PDB entry 6MUR | electron microscopy, 3.10 A resolution | chains G and F of the 8 polymer chains in the assembly

== Chain G ==
Molecule: 38-nt RNA strand
Sequence (38 nucleotides; row label = number of the first residue in the row):
     1 GUGGAAAGGCGGGCAGAGGCGGUUUGCGUAUUGGGCGC
Disordered / not traced: 28-38

== Chain F ==
Molecule: Uncharacterized protein
From: Thermococcus onnurineus (strain NA1)
Reference sequence: B6YWC2 (B6YWC2_THEON); residues 1-397 here = UniProt positions 1-397
Chain sequence (403 residues; row label = number of the first residue in the row):
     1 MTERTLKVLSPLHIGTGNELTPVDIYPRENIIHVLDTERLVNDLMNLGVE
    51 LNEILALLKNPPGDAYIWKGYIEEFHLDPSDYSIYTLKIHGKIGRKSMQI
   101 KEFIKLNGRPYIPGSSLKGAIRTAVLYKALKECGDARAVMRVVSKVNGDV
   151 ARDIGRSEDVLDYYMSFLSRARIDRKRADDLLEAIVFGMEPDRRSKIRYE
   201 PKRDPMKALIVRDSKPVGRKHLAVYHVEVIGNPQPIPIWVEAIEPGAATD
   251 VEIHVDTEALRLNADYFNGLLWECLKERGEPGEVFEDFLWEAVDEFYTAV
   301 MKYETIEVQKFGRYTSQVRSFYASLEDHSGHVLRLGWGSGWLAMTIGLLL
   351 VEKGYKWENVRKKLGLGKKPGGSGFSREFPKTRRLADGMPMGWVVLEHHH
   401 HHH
Disordered / not traced: 49, 63-64, 92-94, 134, 157-158, 170-174, 312-315, 370-371, 398-403
Construct notes: expression tag (398-403)
Reported in the primary citation:
  - binding site for the 38-nt RNA strand (chain G): Lys118, Arg122

== How chain G and chain F interact ==
Residue-residue contacts - 54 pairs, chain G then chain F:
  A17(G) - Pro201(F)  hydrogen bond to the sugar
  A17(G) - Lys202(F)  sugar contact
  A17(G) - Lys207(F)  phosphate contact
  G18(G) - Arg122(F)  phosphate contact
  G18(G) - Tyr199(F)  hydrogen bond to the sugar
  G18(G) - Pro201(F)  sugar contact
  G18(G) - Asp204(F)  sugar contact
  G18(G) - Lys207(F)  sugar contact
  G19(G) - Lys118(F)  phosphate contact
  G19(G) - Arg122(F)  salt bridge to the phosphate
  C20(G) - Ser115(F)  sugar contact
  C20(G) - Ser116(F)  base contact
  C20(G) - Gly119(F)  base contact
  C20(G) - Ala120(F)  base contact
  C20(G) - Arg122(F)  phosphate contact
  C20(G) - Tyr297(F)  base contact
  C20(G) - Arg334(F)  base contact
  C20(G) - Leu335(F)  base contact
  C20(G) - Gly336(F)  base contact
  C20(G) - Ala343(F)  base contact
  C20(G) - Met344(F)  hydrogen bond to the base
  G21(G) - Gly15(F)  sugar contact
  G21(G) - Thr16(F)  base contact
  G21(G) - Gly17(F)  base contact
  G21(G) - Ser115(F)  hydrogen bond to the phosphate
  G21(G) - Ser116(F)  phosphate contact
  G22(G) - Gly15(F)  hydrogen bond to the phosphate
  G22(G) - Gly336(F)  phosphate contact
  G22(G) - Trp337(F)  phosphate contact
  G22(G) - Met344(F)  sugar contact
  U23(G) - Gly336(F)  phosphate contact
  U23(G) - Trp337(F)  phosphate contact
  U23(G) - Ser339(F)  phosphate contact
  U23(G) - Gly340(F)  sugar contact
  U23(G) - Trp341(F)  phosphate contact
  U23(G) - Met344(F)  sugar contact
  U23(G) - Arg384(F)  salt bridge to the phosphate
  U24(G) - Trp341(F)  hydrogen bond to the phosphate
  U24(G) - Leu366(F)  hydrogen bond to the sugar
  U24(G) - Arg384(F)  salt bridge to the phosphate
  U25(G) - Ile236(F)  base contact
  U25(G) - Gly367(F)  sugar contact
  U25(G) - Lys368(F)  hydrogen bond to the sugar
  U25(G) - Arg377(F)  phosphate contact
  U25(G) - Glu378(F)  phosphate contact
  U25(G) - Phe379(F)  phosphate contact
  U25(G) - Lys381(F)  phosphate contact
  U25(G) - Thr382(F)  hydrogen bond to the phosphate
  G26(G) - Asn232(F)  base contact
  G26(G) - Gln234(F)  base contact
  G26(G) - Ile236(F)  base contact
  G26(G) - Lys369(F)  phosphate contact
  G26(G) - Lys381(F)  salt bridge to the phosphate
  C27(G) - Lys369(F)  phosphate contact
Interface residues without a listed pair, chain F (44 interface residues in all): His13, Ile14, Pro113, Thr123, Met206, Val229, Gly338

== Overview ==
11 residues of chain G and 44 residues of chain F are in contact; the contacts include 9 hydrogen bonds and 4
salt bridges. Among the polar pairs are C20(G)-Met344(F), A17(G)-Pro201(F) and G18(G)-Tyr199(F). The paper
reports a binding site for the 38-nt RNA strand (chain G) at Lys118(F) and Arg122(F).
Here chain G is a 38-nt RNA strand and chain F is Uncharacterized protein (Thermococcus onnurineus (strain
NA1)). Entry 6MUR (Cryo-EM structure of Csm-crRNA-target RNA ternary complex in type III-A CRISPR-Cas system)
was determined by electron microscopy together with 6MUA, 6MUU, 6MUS and 6MUT from the same study.
